Entry 8SY7 (electron microscopy, 2.65 A resolution); this record covers chains I and K of the 8 polymer chains in the assembly.

# Chain I
Protein: DNA-directed RNA polymerase subunit beta
From: Escherichia coli
Notes: EC 2.7.7.6
UniProt: P0A8V2 (RPOB_ECOLI); residues 1-1342 here = UniProt positions 1-1342
Sequence (1342 residues; row label = number of the first residue in the row):
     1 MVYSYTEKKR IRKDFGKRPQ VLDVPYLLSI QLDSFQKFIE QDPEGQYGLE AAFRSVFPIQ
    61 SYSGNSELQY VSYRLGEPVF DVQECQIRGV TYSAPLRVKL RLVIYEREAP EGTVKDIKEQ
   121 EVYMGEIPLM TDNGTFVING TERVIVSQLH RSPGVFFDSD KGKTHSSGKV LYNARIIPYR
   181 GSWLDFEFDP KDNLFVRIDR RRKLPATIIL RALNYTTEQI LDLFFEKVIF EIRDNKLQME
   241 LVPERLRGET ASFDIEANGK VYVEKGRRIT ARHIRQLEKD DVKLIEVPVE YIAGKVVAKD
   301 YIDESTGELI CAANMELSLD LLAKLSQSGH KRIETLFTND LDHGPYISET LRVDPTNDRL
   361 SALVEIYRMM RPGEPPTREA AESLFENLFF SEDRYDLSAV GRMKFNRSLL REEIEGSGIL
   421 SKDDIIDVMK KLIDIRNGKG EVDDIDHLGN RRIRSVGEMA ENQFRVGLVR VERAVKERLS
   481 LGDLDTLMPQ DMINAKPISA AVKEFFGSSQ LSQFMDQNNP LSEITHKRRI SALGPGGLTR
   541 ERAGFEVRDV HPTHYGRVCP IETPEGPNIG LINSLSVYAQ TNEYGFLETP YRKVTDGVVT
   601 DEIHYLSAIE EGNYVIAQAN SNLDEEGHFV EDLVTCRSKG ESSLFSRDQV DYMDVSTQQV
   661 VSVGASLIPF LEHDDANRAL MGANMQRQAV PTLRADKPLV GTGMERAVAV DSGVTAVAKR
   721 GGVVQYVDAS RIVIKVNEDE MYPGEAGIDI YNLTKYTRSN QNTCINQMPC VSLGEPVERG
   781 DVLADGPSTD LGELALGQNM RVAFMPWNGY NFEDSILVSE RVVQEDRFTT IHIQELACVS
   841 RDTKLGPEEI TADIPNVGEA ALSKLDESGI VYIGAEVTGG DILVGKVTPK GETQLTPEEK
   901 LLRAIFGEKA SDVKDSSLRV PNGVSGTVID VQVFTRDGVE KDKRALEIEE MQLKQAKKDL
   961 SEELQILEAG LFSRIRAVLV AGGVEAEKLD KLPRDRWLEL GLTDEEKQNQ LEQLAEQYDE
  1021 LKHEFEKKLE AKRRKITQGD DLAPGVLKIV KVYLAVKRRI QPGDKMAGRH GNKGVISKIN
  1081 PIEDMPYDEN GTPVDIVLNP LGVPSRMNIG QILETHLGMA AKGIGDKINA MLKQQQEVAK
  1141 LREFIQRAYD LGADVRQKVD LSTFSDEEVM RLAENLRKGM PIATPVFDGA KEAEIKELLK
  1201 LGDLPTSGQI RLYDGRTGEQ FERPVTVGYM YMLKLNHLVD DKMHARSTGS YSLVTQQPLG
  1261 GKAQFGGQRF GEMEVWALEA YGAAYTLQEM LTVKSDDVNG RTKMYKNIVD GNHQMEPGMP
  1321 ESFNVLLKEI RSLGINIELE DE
Disordered / not traced: 227-336, 890-912, 978-1016
Ligand contacts: X0O ([[(2R,3S,4R,5S)-5-(4-azanyl-1-methyl-2-oxidanylidene-pyrimidin-5-yl)-3,4-bis(oxidanyl)oxolan-2-yl]methoxy-oxidanyl-phosphoryl] phosphono hydrogen phosphate): R678, M681, D814, K1073, R1106
Swiss-Prot annotation at these positions:
  - modified residue (N6-acetyllysine): K1022, K1200
  - mutagenesis: I561 (I561S: Resistant to antibiotics salinamide A and B), I569 (I569S: Resistant to antibiotics salinamide A and B), A665 (A665E: Resistant to antibiotics salinamide A and B), D675 (D675A/G: Resistant to antibiotics salinamide A and B), N677 (N677H/K: Resistant to antibiotics salinamide A and B), L680 (L680M: Resistant to antibiotics salinamide A and B), E813 (E813K: Disrupts the enzyme's active center)
Reported in the primary citation:
  - binding site for X0O: R678, R1106

# Chain K
Protein: DNA-directed RNA polymerase subunit omega
From: Escherichia coli
Notes: EC 2.7.7.6
UniProt: P0A802 (RPOZ_ECO57); residues 9-99 here correspond to UniProt positions 1-91 (UniProt number = residue number - 8)
Sequence (91 residues; each row starts with the number of its first residue):
     9 MARVTVQDAV EKIGNRFDLV LVAARRARQM QVGGKDPLVP EENDKTTVIA LREIEEGLIN
    69 NQILDVRERQ EQQEQEAAEL QAVTAIAEGR R
Disordered / not traced: 9, 84-99

# How chain I and chain K interact
Pairs across the interface (5):
  G1311(I) with Q39(K)
  N1312(I) with V40(K)
  H1313(I) with R36(K), hydrogen bond (backbone-side chain); Q39(K)
  Q1314(I) with R36(K)
Also at the interface, not in a pair above, chain I (7 interface residues in all): Y1281, G1282, Y1285
Also at the interface, not in a pair above, chain K (5 interface residues in all): F25, L29

# In short
7 residues of chain I and 5 residues of chain K are in contact; the contacts include 1 hydrogen bond. Its one
hydrogen-bonded contact is H1313(I)-R36(K). Chain I binds compound X0O. From UniProt: 7 mutagenesis sites on
chain I. The paper reports a binding site for X0O at R678(I) and R1106(I).
Here chain I is DNA-directed RNA polymerase subunit beta and chain K is DNA-directed RNA polymerase subunit
omega, both from Escherichia coli. Entry 8SY7 (E. coli DNA-directed RNA polymerase transcription elongation
complex bound the unnatural dB-STP base pair in the ...) was determined by electron microscopy (same
publication as 8SY5 and 8SY6).
